8XMH - chains K and L of the 12 polymer chains in the assembly; structure by electron microscopy, 2.85 A resolution.

[Chain K (and L)]
Name: Ktr system potassium uptake protein B
Source organism: Bacillus subtilis
Notes: chain L of this document is another copy of the same molecule, construct and numbering; everything in this record applies to it too
Reference sequence: O32081 (KTRB_BACSU); residues 1-445 here = UniProt positions 1-445
Amino-acid sequence (445 residues; numbered 1 to 445; the number before each row is that of its first residue):
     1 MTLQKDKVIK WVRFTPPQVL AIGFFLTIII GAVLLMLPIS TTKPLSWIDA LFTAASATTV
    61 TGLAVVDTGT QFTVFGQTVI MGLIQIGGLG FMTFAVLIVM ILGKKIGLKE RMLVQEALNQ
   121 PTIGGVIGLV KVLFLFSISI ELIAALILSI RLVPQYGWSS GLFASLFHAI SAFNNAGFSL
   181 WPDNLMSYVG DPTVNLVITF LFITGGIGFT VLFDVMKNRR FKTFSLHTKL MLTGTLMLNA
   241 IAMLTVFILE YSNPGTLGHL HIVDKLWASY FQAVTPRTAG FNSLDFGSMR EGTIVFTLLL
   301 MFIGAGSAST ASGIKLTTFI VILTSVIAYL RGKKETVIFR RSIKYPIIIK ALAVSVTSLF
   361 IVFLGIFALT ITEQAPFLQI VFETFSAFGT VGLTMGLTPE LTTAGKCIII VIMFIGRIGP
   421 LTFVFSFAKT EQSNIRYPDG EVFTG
Disordered / not traced: 1-14
Ion coordination: K+: Val60, Thr61, Asn175, Ala176, Thr278, Ala279, Thr390, Val391
Swiss-Prot annotation at these positions:
  - mutagenesis: Arg436 to Gly445 (Loss of homodimerization)

[Chain K / chain L interface]
Pairs across the interface (115):
  Asn119(K) - Gly445(L)
  Gln120(K) - Phe443(L)
  Pro121(K) - Phe443(L)
  Thr210(K) - Phe443(L)
  Leu226(K) - Gly440(L)
  His227(K) - Glu441(L)
  His227(K) - Val442(L)
  His227(K) - Phe443(L)  hydrogen bond (side chain-backbone)
  Leu230(K) - Val442(L)  hydrophobic
  Leu249(K) - Ile371(L)  hydrophobic
  Glu291(K) - Thr370(L)
  Glu291(K) - Ala375(L)
  Glu291(K) - Ile380(L)
  Gly292(K) - Phe367(L)
  Gly292(K) - Thr370(L)
  Gly292(K) - Ile371(L)
  Val295(K) - Phe363(L)
  Val295(K) - Phe377(L)  hydrophobic
  Phe296(K) - Phe367(L)  hydrophobic
  Leu299(K) - Phe363(L)  hydrophobic
  Ser307(K) - Phe443(L)
  Ser307(K) - Gly445(L)
  Lys315(K) - Gly445(L)
  Thr317(K) - Val442(L)
  Thr317(K) - Phe443(L)  hydrogen bond (side chain-backbone)
  Thr317(K) - Thr444(L)
  Thr318(K) - Thr444(L)  hydrogen bond (side chain-backbone)
  Thr318(K) - Gly445(L)  hydrogen bond (side chain-backbone)
  Val321(K) - Thr444(L)
  Val326(K) - Leu352(L)  hydrophobic
  Val326(K) - Val356(L)  hydrophobic
  Val326(K) - Thr357(L)
  Tyr329(K) - Ile349(L)  hydrophobic
  Tyr329(K) - Lys350(L)
  Tyr329(K) - Ala353(L)  hydrophobic
  Leu330(K) - Leu421(L)  hydrophobic
  Leu330(K) - Val424(L)  hydrophobic
  Leu330(K) - Phe425(L)
  Leu330(K) - Ala428(L)
  Arg331(K) - Thr430(L)
  Lys334(K) - Gln432(L)
  Lys334(K) - Arg436(L)
  Glu335(K) - Ile435(L)
  Glu335(K) - Arg436(L)
  Glu335(K) - Tyr437(L)
  Val337(K) - Tyr437(L)  hydrophobic
  Arg340(K) - Tyr437(L)
  Arg341(K) - Pro438(L)
  Ser342(K) - Tyr437(L)
  Ser342(K) - Pro438(L)  hydrogen bond (backbone-backbone)
  Ser342(K) - Asp439(L)
  Ser342(K) - Gly440(L)  hydrogen bond (backbone-backbone)
  Tyr345(K) - Tyr345(L)  hydrophobic
  Ile347(K) - Val442(L)
  Ile347(K) - Thr444(L)
  Ile349(K) - Tyr329(L)  hydrophobic
  Lys350(K) - Tyr329(L)
  Ala351(K) - Thr444(L)
  Leu352(K) - Val326(L)  hydrophobic
  Leu352(K) - Leu352(L)  hydrophobic
  Ala353(K) - Tyr329(L)  hydrophobic
  Val354(K) - Thr444(L)
  Val354(K) - Gly445(L)
  Val356(K) - Val326(L)  hydrophobic
  Thr357(K) - Val326(L)
  Phe363(K) - Val295(L)
  Phe363(K) - Leu299(L)  hydrophobic
  Phe367(K) - Gly292(L)
  Phe367(K) - Phe296(L)  hydrophobic
  Thr370(K) - Glu291(L)
  Thr370(K) - Gly292(L)
  Ile371(K) - Leu249(L)  hydrophobic
  Ile371(K) - Gly292(L)
  Ala375(K) - Glu291(L)
  Phe377(K) - Val295(L)  hydrophobic
  Phe377(K) - Phe377(L)  hydrophobic
  Phe377(K) - Leu378(L)  hydrophobic
  Leu378(K) - Phe377(L)  hydrophobic
  Leu421(K) - Leu330(L)  hydrophobic
  Val424(K) - Leu330(L)  hydrophobic
  Phe425(K) - Leu330(L)
  Ala428(K) - Leu330(L)
  Thr430(K) - Arg331(L)
  Gln432(K) - Lys334(L)
  Arg436(K) - Glu335(L)
  Tyr437(K) - Glu335(L)
  Tyr437(K) - Val337(L)  hydrophobic
  Tyr437(K) - Arg340(L)
  Tyr437(K) - Ser342(L)
  Pro438(K) - Arg341(L)
  Pro438(K) - Ser342(L)  hydrogen bond (backbone-backbone)
  Asp439(K) - Ser342(L)
  Gly440(K) - Leu226(L)
  Gly440(K) - Ser342(L)  hydrogen bond (backbone-backbone)
  Glu441(K) - His227(L)
  Val442(K) - His227(L)
  Val442(K) - Leu230(L)  hydrophobic
  Val442(K) - Thr317(L)
  Val442(K) - Ile347(L)
  Phe443(K) - Gln120(L)
  Phe443(K) - Pro121(L)
  Phe443(K) - Thr210(L)
  Phe443(K) - His227(L)  hydrogen bond (backbone-side chain)
  Phe443(K) - Ser307(L)
  Phe443(K) - Thr317(L)  hydrogen bond (backbone-side chain)
  Thr444(K) - Thr317(L)
  Thr444(K) - Thr318(L)  hydrogen bond (backbone-side chain)
  Thr444(K) - Val321(L)
  Thr444(K) - Ile347(L)
  Thr444(K) - Ala351(L)
  Thr444(K) - Val354(L)
  Gly445(K) - Asn119(L)  hydrogen bond (backbone-side chain)
  Gly445(K) - Ser307(L)
  Gly445(K) - Lys315(L)
  Gly445(K) - Thr318(L)  hydrogen bond (backbone-side chain)
Interface residues without a listed pair, chain K (72 interface residues in all): Thr245, Ile322, Ser325, Ile343, Lys344, Leu359, Ile366, Ile380, Lys429, Glu431, Ile435
Interface residues without a listed pair, chain L (72 interface residues in all): Thr245, Ile322, Ser325, Ile343, Lys344, Leu359, Ile366, Lys429, Glu431

[Summary]
The chain K/chain L interface involves 72 residues from each chain, with 13 hydrogen bonds. Polar pairs
include His227(K)-Phe443(L), Thr317(K)-Phe443(L) and Thr318(K)-Thr444(L). Val60(K), Thr61(K), Asn175(K),
Ala176(K), Thr278(K) and Ala279(K) form the K+ site. From UniProt: 10 mutagenesis sites on chain K.
Chain K and chain L are both Ktr system potassium uptake protein B (Bacillus subtilis); the structure,
Potassium transporter KtrAB from Bacillus subtilis in ATP-bound state with addition of EDTA and EGTA, vertical
..., was determined by electron microscopy (same publication as 8K1S, 8K1T, 8K1U and 8XMI).
